3K8C - chains A and B; structure by X-ray diffraction, 2.10 A resolution.

== Chain A (and B) ==
Name: Ribose 5-phosphate isomerase
Organism: Trypanosoma cruzi
Notes: EC 5.3.1.6; chain B of this document is another copy of the same molecule, construct and numbering; everything in this record applies to it too
UniProt: A1BTJ7 (A1BTJ7_TRYCR); numbering as in UniProt (aligned over 1-159)
Sequence (179 residues; row label = number of the first residue in the row; numbers below 1 keep their minus sign (Met-19 is residue -19)):
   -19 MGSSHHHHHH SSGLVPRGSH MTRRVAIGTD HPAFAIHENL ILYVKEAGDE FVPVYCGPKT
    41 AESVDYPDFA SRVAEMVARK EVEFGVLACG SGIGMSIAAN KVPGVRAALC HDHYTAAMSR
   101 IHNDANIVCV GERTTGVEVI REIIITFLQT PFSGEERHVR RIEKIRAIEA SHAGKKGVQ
Unresolved in the structure: -19 to 0, 153-159 (chain B: -19 to 1, 153-159)
Differences from the reference sequence: expression tag (-19 to 0)
Residues lining bound ligands:
  - 4-phospho-D-erythronohydroxamic acid (RES), molecule 1: Asp10, His11, Pro12, Tyr46, Cys69, Gly70, Ser71, Ile73, Gly74, Arg113
  - 4-phospho-D-erythronohydroxamic acid (RES), molecule 2: His102, Asn103, Arg137, His138, Arg141
Reported in the primary citation:
  - binding site for 4-phospho-D-erythronohydroxamic acid: Asp10, Gly70, Ser71, Gly74, His102, Asn103
  - conformationally variable residues (loop rearrangement): Asp10 to Pro12
  - specificity-determining residues: Glu135 to Glu136
  - catalytic residues: His102 (citing earlier work)
  - mutagenesis - E135G/E136DEL: unchanged catalytic activity on R5P  Ru5P
  - mutagenesis - E135G/E136DEL: increased catalytic activity on the 6-carbon sugar

== How chain A and chain B interact ==
Contacting residue pairs (73; chain A residue first):
  His11(A) with Arg141(B)
  Ser43(A) with Arg141(B)
  Val44(A) with Arg141(B), hydrogen bond (backbone-side chain)
  Asp45(A) with Arg140(B), salt bridge; Arg141(B), salt bridge; Lys144(B), salt bridge
  Tyr46(A) with Asn103(B), hydrogen bond; Arg141(B); Ile145(B)
  Pro47(A) with Arg141(B); Lys144(B); Ile148(B)
  Asp48(A) with Lys144(B), salt bridge
  Glu55(A) with His152(B), salt bridge
  Ile73(A) with Ala88(B), hydrophobic; Thr95(B); Ser99(B); Asn103(B)
  Gly74(A) with Asn103(B)
  Ile77(A) with Asn80(B); Arg86(B); Ala87(B)
  Asn80(A) with Ser76(B); Ile77(B); Asn80(B); Lys81(B), hydrogen bond (backbone-side chain)
  Lys81(A) with Asn80(B), hydrogen bond (side chain-backbone); Val82(B), hydrogen bond (side chain-backbone); Val85(B), hydrogen bond (side chain-backbone); Ile145(B); Ile148(B); Glu149(B), salt bridge; His152(B)
  Val82(A) with Lys81(B), hydrogen bond (backbone-side chain); His152(B)
  Pro83(A) with His152(B)
  Val85(A) with Lys81(B), hydrogen bond (backbone-side chain)
  Arg86(A) with Ile77(B)
  Ala87(A) with Ile77(B)
  Ala88(A) with Ile73(B), hydrophobic
  Leu89(A) with Leu89(B)
  His91(A) with His91(B)
  Tyr94(A) with Arg113(B); Thr114(B)
  Thr95(A) with Ile73(B); Thr114(B)
  Ser99(A) with Ile73(B)
  His102(A) with Arg113(B)
  Asn103(A) with Tyr46(B), hydrogen bond; Ile73(B); Gly74(B)
  Arg113(A) with Tyr94(B)
  Thr114(A) with Tyr94(B)
  Arg140(A) with Asp45(B), salt bridge
  Arg141(A) with His11(B); Ser43(B), hydrogen bond; Val44(B), hydrogen bond (side chain-backbone); Asp45(B), salt bridge; Tyr46(B); Pro47(B)
  Lys144(A) with Asp45(B), salt bridge; Pro47(B); Asp48(B), salt bridge
  Ile145(A) with Tyr46(B); Pro47(B), hydrophobic; Ala78(B), hydrophobic; Lys81(B)
  Ile148(A) with Pro47(B); Ser51(B); Lys81(B)
  Glu149(A) with Lys81(B), salt bridge
  His152(A) with Glu55(B), salt bridge; Pro83(B)
Other interface residues (no listed pair), chain A (41 interface residues in all): Ser51, Ser71, Ser76, Ala78, Cys90, Arg137
Other interface residues (no listed pair), chain B (41 interface residues in all): Ser71, Gly84, Cys90, His102

== In short ==
Chain A and chain B each contribute 41 residues to their interface; the contacts include 11 hydrogen bonds and
12 salt bridges. Polar pairs include Asp45(A)-Arg140(B), Asp45(A)-Arg141(B) and Asp45(A)-Lys144(B). Chain A
binds 4-phospho-D-erythronohydroxamic acid. From the paper: the catalytic residue His102(A); E135G/E136DEL of
chain A increase catalytic activity on the 6-carbon sugar.
Both chains are Ribose 5-phosphate isomerase (Trypanosoma cruzi). Entry 3K8C (Complex of Trypanosoma cruzi
ribose 5-phosphate isomerase type B with 4-deoxy-4-phospho-D-erythronohydroxamic acid) was determined by X-ray
diffraction (same publication as 3M1P, 3K7O, 3K7P and 3K7S).
